Entry 1P7K (X-ray diffraction, 1.75 A resolution); this record covers chains L and H.

# Chain L
Protein: antibody light chain FAB
Organism: Mus musculus
UniProtKB: Q8VCP0 (Q8VCP0); aligned to UniProt positions 25-238 over residues 1-214 (the alignment contains insertions or deletions, so no single offset holds)
Amino-acid sequence (214 residues; row label = number of the first residue in the row):
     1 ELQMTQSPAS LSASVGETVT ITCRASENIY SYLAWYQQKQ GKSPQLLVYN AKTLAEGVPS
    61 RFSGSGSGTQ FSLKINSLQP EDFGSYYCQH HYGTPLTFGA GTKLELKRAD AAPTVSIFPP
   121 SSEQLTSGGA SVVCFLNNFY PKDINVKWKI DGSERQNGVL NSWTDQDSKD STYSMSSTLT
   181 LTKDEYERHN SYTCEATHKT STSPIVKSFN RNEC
Disordered / not traced: 214
Disulfide bonds: Cys-23/Cys-88, Cys-134/Cys-194

# Chain H
Protein: antibody heavy chain FAB
Organism: Mus musculus
UniProtKB: Q9JL75 (Q9JL75_MOUSE); aligned to UniProt positions 1-220 over residues 5-217 (the alignment contains insertions or deletions, so no single offset holds)
Amino-acid sequence (224 residues; row label = number of the first residue in the row; a row labelled like 82A-82C holds insertion residues (82A, then the next letters in order)):
     1 QVKLLESGPE LVKPGASVKM SCKASGYTFT SYVMHWVKQK PGQGLEWIGY IN
   52A P
    53 YNDGTKYNEK FKGKATLTSD KSSSTAYMEL
82A-82C SSL
    83 TSEDSAVYYC VRGGYRPY
100A-100C YAM
   101 DYWGQGTSVT VSSAKTTPPS VYPLAPGSAA QTNSMVTLGC LVKGYFPEPV TVTWNSGSLS
   161 SGVHTFPAVL QSDLYTLSSS VTVPSSTWPS ETVTCNVAHP ASSTKVDKKI VPRDCTS
Disordered / not traced: 131-132, 216-217
Disulfide bonds: Cys-22/Cys-92, Cys-140/Cys-195
Construct notes: cloning artifact (1-4); insertion (52A, 82A-82C, 100A-100C)

# Chain L / chain H interface
Pairs across the interface (68; chain L residue first):
  Glu-1(L) / Lys-62(H)  salt bridge
  Tyr-36(L) / Ala-100B(H)
  Tyr-36(L) / Met-100C(H)  hydrogen bond (side chain-backbone)
  Tyr-36(L) / Trp-103(H)
  Gln-38(L) / Gln-39(H)  hydrogen bond
  Gln-38(L) / Tyr-91(H)  hydrogen bond
  Ser-43(L) / Tyr-91(H)
  Ser-43(L) / Gly-104(H)  hydrogen bond (side chain-backbone)
  Ser-43(L) / Gln-105(H)
  Pro-44(L) / Trp-103(H)
  Leu-46(L) / Met-100C(H)
  Leu-46(L) / Asp-101(H)
  Tyr-49(L) / Pro-99(H)  hydrophobic
  Tyr-87(L) / Gln-39(H)
  Tyr-87(L) / Gln-43(H)
  Tyr-87(L) / Gly-44(H)
  Tyr-87(L) / Leu-45(H)  hydrophobic
  Gln-89(L) / Tyr-100A(H)
  Gln-89(L) / Met-100C(H)
  His-91(L) / Tyr-100A(H)
  Thr-94(L) / Trp-47(H)
  Thr-94(L) / Lys-58(H)
  Thr-94(L) / Tyr-100A(H)
  Pro-95(L) / Trp-47(H)  hydrophobic
  Leu-96(L) / His-35(H)
  Leu-96(L) / Trp-47(H)
  Leu-96(L) / Tyr-100A(H)
  Leu-96(L) / Met-100C(H)  hydrophobic
  Phe-98(L) / Leu-45(H)
  Ser-116(L) / Thr-137(H)
  Phe-118(L) / Leu-124(H)
  Phe-118(L) / Ala-125(H)
  Phe-118(L) / Pro-126(H)
  Phe-118(L) / Thr-137(H)
  Pro-119(L) / Arg-213(H)  hydrogen bond (backbone-side chain)
  Pro-120(L) / Arg-213(H)  hydrogen bond (backbone-side chain)
  Ser-121(L) / Tyr-122(H)
  Ser-121(L) / Pro-123(H)
  Glu-123(L) / Tyr-122(H)
  Glu-123(L) / Pro-123(H)
  Glu-123(L) / Lys-208(H)  salt bridge
  Gln-124(L) / Tyr-122(H)
  Gln-124(L) / Lys-143(H)
  Ser-127(L) / Tyr-122(H)
  Ser-131(L) / Leu-141(H)
  Ser-131(L) / Lys-143(H)
  Val-133(L) / Leu-124(H)  hydrophobic
  Phe-135(L) / Phe-166(H)  hydrophobic
  Phe-135(L) / Ser-178(H)
  Phe-135(L) / Ser-179(H)
  Phe-135(L) / Ser-180(H)
  Asn-137(L) / His-164(H)
  Asn-137(L) / Phe-166(H)
  Asn-137(L) / Ser-180(H)  hydrogen bond
  Asn-138(L) / His-164(H)  hydrogen bond
  Leu-160(L) / Val-169(H)  hydrophobic
  Leu-160(L) / Gln-171(H)
  Asn-161(L) / Val-169(H)
  Ser-162(L) / Phe-166(H)
  Ser-162(L) / Pro-167(H)  hydrogen bond (side chain-backbone)
  Ser-162(L) / Val-169(H)
  Trp-163(L) / Pro-167(H)
  Thr-164(L) / Phe-166(H)
  Ser-174(L) / His-164(H)  hydrogen bond
  Ser-174(L) / Phe-166(H)
  Met-175(L) / Phe-166(H)
  Ser-176(L) / Phe-166(H)
  Ser-176(L) / Ser-178(H)  hydrogen bond
Interface residues without a listed pair, chain L (39 interface residues in all): Lys-42, Tyr-92, Gly-93, Thr-180
Interface residues without a listed pair, chain H (43 interface residues in all): Glu-46, Tyr-50, Asn-60, Val-121, Gly-127, Leu-138, Gly-139, Thr-165

# In short
39 residues of chain L face 43 of chain H across their interface; the contacts include 11 hydrogen bonds and 2
salt bridges. Polar pairs include Glu-1(L)/Lys-62(H), Glu-123(L)/Lys-208(H) and Tyr-36(L)/Met-100C(H).
Chain L is antibody light chain FAB and chain H is antibody heavy chain FAB, both from Mus musculus; the
structure, Crystal structure of an anti-ssDNA antigen-binding fragment (Fab) bound to
4-(2-Hydroxyethyl)piperazine-1-ethanesulfonic acid (HEPES), was determined by X-ray diffraction.
